Entry 7LIA (electron microscopy, 3.30 A resolution); this record covers chains A and C of the 3 polymer chains in the assembly.

Chain A:
Name: Sodium-dependent serotonin transporter
From: Homo sapiens
UniProtKB: P31645 (SC6A4_HUMAN); numbering as in UniProt (aligned over 79-617)
Chain sequence (539 residues; row label = number of the first residue in the row):
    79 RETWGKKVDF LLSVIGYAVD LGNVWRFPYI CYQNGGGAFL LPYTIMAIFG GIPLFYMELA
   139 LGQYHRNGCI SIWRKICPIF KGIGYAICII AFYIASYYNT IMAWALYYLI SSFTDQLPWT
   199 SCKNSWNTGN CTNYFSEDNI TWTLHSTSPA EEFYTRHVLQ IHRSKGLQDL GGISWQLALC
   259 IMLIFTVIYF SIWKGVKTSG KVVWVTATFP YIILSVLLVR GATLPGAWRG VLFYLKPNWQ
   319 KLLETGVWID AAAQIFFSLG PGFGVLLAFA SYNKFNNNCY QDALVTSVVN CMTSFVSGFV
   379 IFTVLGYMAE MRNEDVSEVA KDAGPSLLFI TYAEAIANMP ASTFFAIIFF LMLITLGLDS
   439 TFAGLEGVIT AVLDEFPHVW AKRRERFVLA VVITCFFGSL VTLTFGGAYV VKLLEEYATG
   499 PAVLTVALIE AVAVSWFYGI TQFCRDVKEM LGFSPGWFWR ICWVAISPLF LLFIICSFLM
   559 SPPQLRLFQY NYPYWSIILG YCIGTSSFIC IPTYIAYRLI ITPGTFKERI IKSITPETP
Disulfides: Cys200-Cys209
Covalent attachments: N-acetylglucosamine (NAG) linked to Asn208
Bound ions: Na+ site 1: Gly94, Val97, Asp437; Na+ site 2: Ala96, Asp98, Ser336
Ligand contacts:
  - serotonin (SRO), molecule 1: Tyr95, Asp98, Ala169, Ile172, Ala173, Tyr176, Asn177, Phe335, Phe341, Ser438, Thr439, Gly442, Leu443
  - serotonin (SRO), molecule 2: Glu494, Tyr495, Gly498, Pro499, Phe556, Ser559, Pro560, Pro561, Gly578, Tyr579
Reported in the primary citation:
  - binding site for serotonin: Tyr95, Asp98, Ala169, Ile172, Ala173, Tyr176, Phe341, Ser438, Thr439, Glu494, Tyr495, Pro499, Phe556, Pro560, Pro561, Tyr579
  - conformationally variable residues (side-chain flip): Phe556

Chain C:
Name: variable domain of 15B8 antibody Fab light chain
From: Mus musculus
Notes: antibody fragment or engineered binder
Chain sequence (110 residues; each row starts with the number of its first residue):
    21 DIVLTQSPAS LAVSLGQRAT ISCRASESVD NYGISFLNWF QQKPGQPPKL LIYAASNQGS
    81 GVPARFSGSG SGTYFSLNIH PMEEDDTAVY FCQQTKGVSW TFGGGTKVEI
Disulfides: Cys43-Cys112

Interface between chain A and chain C:
Contacting residue pairs (10):
  Ser203(A) with Tyr52(C); Phe56(C)
  Trp204(A) with Tyr52(C)
  Arg234(A) with Tyr52(C)
  His235(A) with Tyr52(C), hydrogen bond
  Gln238(A) with Asn51(C)
  His240(A) with Tyr52(C), hydrogen bond (side chain-backbone)
  Arg241(A) with Asn51(C); Tyr52(C); Gly53(C)

Overview:
The interface between chain A and chain C involves 7 residues on one side and 4 on the other; the contacts
include 2 hydrogen bonds. Polar contacts include His235(A)-Tyr52(C) and His240(A)-Tyr52(C). Chain A binds
serotonin. From the paper: a binding site for serotonin at Tyr95(A), Asp98(A) and Ala169(A) among others;
conformational variability at Phe556(A).
Chain A is Sodium-dependent serotonin transporter (Homo sapiens) and chain C is variable domain of 15B8
antibody Fab light chain (Mus musculus); the structure, 5-HT bound serotonin transporter reconstituted in
lipid nanodisc in presence of NaCl in outward facing conformation, was determined by electron microscopy
together with 7LI6, 7LI7, 7LI8, 7LI9 and 7MGW from the same study.
